8EOT - chains D and E of the 9 polymer chains in the assembly; structure by electron microscopy, 3.30 A resolution.

== Chain D ==
Molecule: DNA-directed RNA polymerase subunit beta'
Organism: Mycobacterium tuberculosis H37Rv
Notes: EC 2.7.7.6
UniProtKB: P9WGY7 (RPOC_MYCTU); residues 1-1316 here = UniProt positions 1-1316
Sequence (1316 residues; each row starts with the number of its first residue):
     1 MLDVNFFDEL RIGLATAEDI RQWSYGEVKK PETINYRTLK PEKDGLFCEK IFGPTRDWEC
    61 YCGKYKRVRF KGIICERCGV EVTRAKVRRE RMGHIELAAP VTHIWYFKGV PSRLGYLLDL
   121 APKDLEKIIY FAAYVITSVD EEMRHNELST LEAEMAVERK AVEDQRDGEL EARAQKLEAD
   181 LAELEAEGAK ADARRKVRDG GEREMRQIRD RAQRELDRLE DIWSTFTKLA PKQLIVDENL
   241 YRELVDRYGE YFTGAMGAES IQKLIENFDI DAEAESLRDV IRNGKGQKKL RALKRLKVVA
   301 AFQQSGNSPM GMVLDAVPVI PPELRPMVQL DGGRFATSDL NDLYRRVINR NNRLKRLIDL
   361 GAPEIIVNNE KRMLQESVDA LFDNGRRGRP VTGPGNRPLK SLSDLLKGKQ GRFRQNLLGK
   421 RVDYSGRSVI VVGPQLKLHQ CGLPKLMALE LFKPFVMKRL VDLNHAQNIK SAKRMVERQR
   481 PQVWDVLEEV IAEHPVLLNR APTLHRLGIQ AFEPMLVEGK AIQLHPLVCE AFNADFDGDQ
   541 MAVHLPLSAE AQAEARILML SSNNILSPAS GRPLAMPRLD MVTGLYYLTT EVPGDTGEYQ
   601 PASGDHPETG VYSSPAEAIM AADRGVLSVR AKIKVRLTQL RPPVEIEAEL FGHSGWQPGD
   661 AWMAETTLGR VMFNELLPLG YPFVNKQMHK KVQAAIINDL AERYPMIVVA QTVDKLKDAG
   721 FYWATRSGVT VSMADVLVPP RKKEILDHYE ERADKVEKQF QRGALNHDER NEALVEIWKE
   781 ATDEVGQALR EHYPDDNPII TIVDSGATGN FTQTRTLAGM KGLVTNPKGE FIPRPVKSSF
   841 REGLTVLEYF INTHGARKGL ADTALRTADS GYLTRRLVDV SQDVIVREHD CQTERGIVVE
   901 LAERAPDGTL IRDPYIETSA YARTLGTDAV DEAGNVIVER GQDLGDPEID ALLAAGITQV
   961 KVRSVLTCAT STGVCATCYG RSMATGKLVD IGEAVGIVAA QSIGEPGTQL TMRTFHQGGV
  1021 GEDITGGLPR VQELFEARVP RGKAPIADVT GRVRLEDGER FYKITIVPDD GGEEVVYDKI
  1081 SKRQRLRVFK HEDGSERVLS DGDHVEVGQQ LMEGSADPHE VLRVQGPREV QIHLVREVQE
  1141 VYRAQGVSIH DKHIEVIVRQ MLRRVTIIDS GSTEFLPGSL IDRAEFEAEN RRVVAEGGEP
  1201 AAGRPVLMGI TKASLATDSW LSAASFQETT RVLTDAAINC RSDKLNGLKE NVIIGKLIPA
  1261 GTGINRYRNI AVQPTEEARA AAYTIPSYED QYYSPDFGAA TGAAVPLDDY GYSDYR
Unresolved in the structure: 1, 1013-1024, 1283-1316
Curated features (UniProtKB/Swiss-Prot):
  - binding site (Zn(2+)): Cys-60, Cys-62, Cys-75, Cys-78, Cys-891, Cys-968, Cys-975, Cys-978
  - binding site (Mg(2+)): Asp-535, Asp-537, Asp-539
Ion coordination: Zn2+ site 1: Cys-60, Cys-62, Cys-75, Cys-78; Mg2+: Asp-535, Asp-537, Asp-539 (shared with 1 residue of chain R); Zn2+ site 2: Cys-891, Cys-968, Cys-975, Cys-978

== Chain E ==
Molecule: DNA-directed RNA polymerase subunit omega
Organism: Mycobacterium tuberculosis H37Rv
Notes: EC 2.7.7.6
UniProtKB: P9WGY5 (RPOZ_MYCTU); numbering as in UniProt (aligned over 1-110)
Sequence (110 residues; row label = number of the first residue in the row):
     1 MSISQSDASL AAVPAVDQFD PSSGASGGYD TPLGITNPPI DELLDRVSSK YALVIYAAKR
    61 ARQINDYYNQ LGEGILEYVG PLVEPGLQEK PLSIALREIH ADLLEHTEGE
Unresolved in the structure: 1-26, 110

== Interface between chain D and chain E ==
Residue-residue contacts (51):
  His-439(D) / Leu-33(E)
  His-439(D) / Thr-36(E)
  Arg-459(D) / Gln-88(E)
  Val-490(D) / Lys-90(E)
  Ala-492(D) / Lys-90(E)
  Glu-493(D) / Ile-35(E)
  Glu-493(D) / Ser-93(E)
  Glu-513(D) / Ile-35(E)
  Glu-550(D) / Ala-58(E)
  Glu-550(D) / Arg-62(E)  salt bridge
  Ala-553(D) / Val-54(E)  hydrophobic
  Glu-554(D) / Val-54(E)
  Arg-556(D) / Ile-35(E)
  Arg-556(D) / Leu-92(E)
  Leu-558(D) / Lys-50(E)
  Leu-558(D) / Tyr-51(E)  hydrophobic
  Asn-563(D) / Ile-40(E)
  Pro-705(D) / Asp-41(E)
  Met-706(D) / Asp-41(E)  hydrogen bond (backbone-side chain)
  Ile-707(D) / Pro-32(E)  hydrophobic
  Ile-707(D) / Asp-41(E)  hydrogen bond (backbone-side chain)
  Val-708(D) / Gly-28(E)
  Gln-711(D) / Tyr-29(E)
  Gln-711(D) / Asp-30(E)  hydrogen bond
  Asp-990(D) / Ser-49(E)
  Ile-991(D) / Tyr-51(E)
  Glu-993(D) / Tyr-51(E)
  Thr-1262(D) / Tyr-51(E)
  Arg-1266(D) / Glu-108(E)  salt bridge
  Arg-1266(D) / Gly-109(E)  hydrogen bond (backbone-backbone)
  Tyr-1267(D) / Ser-49(E)  hydrogen bond
  Tyr-1267(D) / Tyr-51(E)  hydrophobic
  Tyr-1267(D) / Ile-55(E)
  Arg-1268(D) / Lys-59(E)
  Ile-1270(D) / Ile-55(E)  hydrophobic
  Ile-1270(D) / Lys-59(E)
  Ile-1270(D) / His-106(E)
  Ile-1270(D) / Thr-107(E)
  Ala-1271(D) / His-106(E)
  Ala-1271(D) / Thr-107(E)  hydrogen bond (backbone-backbone)
  Val-1272(D) / Tyr-56(E)  hydrophobic
  Val-1272(D) / Gln-63(E)  hydrogen bond (backbone-side chain)
  Val-1272(D) / Glu-105(E)
  Val-1272(D) / His-106(E)
  Gln-1273(D) / Glu-105(E)  hydrogen bond (backbone-backbone)
  Pro-1274(D) / Val-79(E)  hydrophobic
  Pro-1274(D) / Leu-82(E)  hydrophobic
  Pro-1274(D) / Leu-104(E)  hydrophobic
  Thr-1275(D) / Leu-103(E)  hydrogen bond (backbone-backbone)
  Ala-1278(D) / Leu-82(E)  hydrophobic
  Arg-1279(D) / Glu-77(E)
Also at the interface, not in a pair above, chain D (40 interface residues in all): Glu-489, His-494, Ala-549, Ile-557, Leu-560, Ser-562, Gly-1261, Asn-1269
Also at the interface, not in a pair above, chain E (40 interface residues in all): Gly-34, Pro-39, Ser-48, Ala-52, Leu-53, Arg-60, Leu-96

== Summary ==
The chain D/chain E interface involves 40 residues from each chain; the contacts include 9 hydrogen bonds and
2 salt bridges. Among the polar pairs are Glu-550(D)/Arg-62(E), Arg-1266(D)/Glu-108(E) and
Met-706(D)/Asp-41(E). From UniProt: 8 Zn2+-binding residues and 3 Mg2+-binding residues on chain D.
Chain D is DNA-directed RNA polymerase subunit beta' and chain E is DNA-directed RNA polymerase subunit omega,
both from Mycobacterium tuberculosis H37Rv; the structure, M. tuberculosis RNAP elongation complex with NusG,
was determined by electron microscopy (same publication as 8EHQ, 8EJ3, 8EOE, 8EOF, 8EOS and 8EXY).
